7N2R - chains D and A of the 5 polymer chains in the assembly; structure by X-ray diffraction, 2.28 A resolution.

[Chain D]
Molecule: AS4.3 T cell receptor alpha chain
Source organism: Homo sapiens
Chain sequence (204 residues; each row starts with the number of its first residue):
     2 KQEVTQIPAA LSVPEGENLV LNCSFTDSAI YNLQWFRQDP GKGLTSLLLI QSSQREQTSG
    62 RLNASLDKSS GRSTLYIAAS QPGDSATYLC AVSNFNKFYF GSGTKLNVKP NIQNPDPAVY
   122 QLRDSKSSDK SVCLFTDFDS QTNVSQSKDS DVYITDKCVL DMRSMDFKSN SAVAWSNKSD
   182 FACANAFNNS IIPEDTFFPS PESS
Unresolved in the structure: 127-131, 202-205
Cystine bridges: C24-C91, C134-C184
Glycans and other covalent adducts: N-acetylglucosamine (NAG) linked to N23, N64, N144, N189

[Chain A]
Molecule: Human leukocyte antigen (HLA) B27
Source organism: Homo sapiens
UniProt: A3F718 (A3F718_HUMAN); residues 1-278 here correspond to UniProt positions 11-288 (UniProt number = residue number + 10)
Chain sequence (278 residues; numbered 1 to 278; the number before each row is that of its first residue):
     1 GSHSMRYFHT SVSRPGRGEP RFITVGYVDD TLFVRFDSDA ASPREEPRAP WIEQEGPEYW
    61 DRETQISKAK AQTDREDLRT LLRYYNQSEA GSHTLQNMYG CDVGPDGRLL RGYHQDAYDG
   121 KDYIALNEDL SSWTAADTAA QITQRKWEAA RVAEQLRAYL EGECVEWLRR YLENGKETLQ
   181 RADPPKTHVT HHPISDHEAT LRCWALGFYP AEITLTWQRD GEDQTQDTEL VETRPAGDRT
   241 FQKWAAVVVP SGEEQRYTCH VQHEGLPKPL TLRWEPSS
Unresolved in the structure: 194-196, 216-223, 249-254, 277-278
Construct notes: conflict S67 (Cys77 in A3F718)
Cystine bridges: C101-C164, C203-C259
From the paper describing this entry:
  - mutagenesis - D116H: unchanged signaling with Pre-MRNA Processing Factor 3
  - mutagenesis - H114Y: unchanged stability with Pre-MRNA Processing Factor 3

[Interface between chain D and chain A]
Residue-residue contacts - 12 pairs, chain D then chain A:
  Y32(D) - A69(A)
  Q52(D) - Q155(A)
  S53(D) - Q155(A)  hydrogen bond (backbone-side chain)
  S54(D) - Q155(A)  hydrogen bond (backbone-side chain)
  S54(D) - A158(A)
  S54(D) - Y159(A)
  S54(D) - E163(A)  hydrogen bond
  Q55(D) - A158(A)
  R56(D) - A158(A)
  K69(D) - E163(A)  salt bridge
  F96(D) - Q65(A)
  F96(D) - I66(A)  hydrophobic
Other interface residues (no listed pair), chain D (9 interface residues in all): A30
Other interface residues (no listed pair), chain A (11 interface residues in all): R62, R151, E154, G162
Interface features reported in the paper:
  - interface residues, chain D: S53(D), S54(D)
  - interface residues, chain A: E163(A)

[In short]
9 residues of chain D and 11 residues of chain A are in contact, with 3 hydrogen bonds and 1 salt bridge.
Polar contacts include K69(D)-E163(A), S53(D)-Q155(A) and S54(D)-Q155(A). The paper reports that D116H of
chain A leaves signaling with Pre-MRNA Processing Factor 3 unchanged; interface residues S53(D), S54(D) and
E163(A).
Chain D is AS4.3 T cell receptor alpha chain and chain A is Human leukocyte antigen (HLA) B27, both from Homo
sapiens; the structure, AS4.3-PRPF3-HLA*B27, was determined by X-ray diffraction, deposited together with
7N2N, 7N2O, 7N2P, 7N2Q, 7N2S and 8CX4.
